PDB entry 8QRH | electron microscopy, 3.60 A resolution | chains A and C of the 6 polymer chains in the assembly

== Chain A (and C) ==
Molecule: Genome polyprotein
Organism: Orthoflavivirus encephalitidis
Notes: chain C of this document is another copy of the same molecule, construct and numbering; everything in this record applies to it too
UniProt: D2XD30 (D2XD30_9FLAV); residues 1-492 here = UniProt positions 1-492
Chain sequence (492 residues; row label = number of the first residue in the row):
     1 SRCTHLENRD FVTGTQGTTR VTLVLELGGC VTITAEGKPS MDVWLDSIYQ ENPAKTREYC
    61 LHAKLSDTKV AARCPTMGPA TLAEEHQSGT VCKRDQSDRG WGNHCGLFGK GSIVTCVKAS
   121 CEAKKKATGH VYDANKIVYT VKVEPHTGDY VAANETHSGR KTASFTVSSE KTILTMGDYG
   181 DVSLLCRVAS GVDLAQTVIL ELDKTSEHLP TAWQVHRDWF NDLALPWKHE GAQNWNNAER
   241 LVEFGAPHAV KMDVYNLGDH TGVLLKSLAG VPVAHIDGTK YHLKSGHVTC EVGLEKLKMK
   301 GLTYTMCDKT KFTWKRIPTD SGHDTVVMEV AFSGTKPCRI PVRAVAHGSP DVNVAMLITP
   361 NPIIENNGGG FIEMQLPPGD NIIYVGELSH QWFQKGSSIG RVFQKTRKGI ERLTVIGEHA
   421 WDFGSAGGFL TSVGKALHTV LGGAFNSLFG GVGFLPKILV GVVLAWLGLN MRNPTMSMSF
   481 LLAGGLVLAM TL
Differences from the reference sequence: conflict Ala426 (Thr in D2XD30)
Cystine bridges: Cys3-Cys30, Cys60-Cys121, Cys74-Cys105, Cys92-Cys116, Cys186-Cys290, Cys307-Cys338
Covalently attached groups: N-acetylglucosamine (NAG) linked to Asn154

== Chain A / chain C interface ==
Pairs across the interface (7):
  Gly78(A) - His229(C)
  Pro79(A) - His229(C)
  His86(A) - His86(C)
  His86(A) - Ser88(C)
  Ser88(A) - His86(C)
  His229(A) - Pro79(C)
  Asn234(A) - His86(C)
Interface residues without a listed pair, chain A (7 interface residues in all): Gln87

== Summary ==
7 residues of chain A and 4 residues of chain C are in contact. N-acetylglucosamine is covalently linked to
Asn154(A).
Chain A and chain C are both Genome polyprotein (Orthoflavivirus encephalitidis); the structure, Inactivated
tick-borne encephalitis virus (TBEV) vaccine strain Sofjin-Chumakov, was determined by electron microscopy,
deposited together with 8R8L.
